7PKN - chains I and M of the 11 polymer chains in the assembly; structure by electron microscopy, 3.20 A resolution.

Chain I:
Protein: Centromere protein I
Source organism: Homo sapiens
Reference sequence: Q92674 (CENPI_HUMAN); residues 1-756 here = UniProt positions 1-756
Chain sequence (756 residues; row label = number of the first residue in the row):
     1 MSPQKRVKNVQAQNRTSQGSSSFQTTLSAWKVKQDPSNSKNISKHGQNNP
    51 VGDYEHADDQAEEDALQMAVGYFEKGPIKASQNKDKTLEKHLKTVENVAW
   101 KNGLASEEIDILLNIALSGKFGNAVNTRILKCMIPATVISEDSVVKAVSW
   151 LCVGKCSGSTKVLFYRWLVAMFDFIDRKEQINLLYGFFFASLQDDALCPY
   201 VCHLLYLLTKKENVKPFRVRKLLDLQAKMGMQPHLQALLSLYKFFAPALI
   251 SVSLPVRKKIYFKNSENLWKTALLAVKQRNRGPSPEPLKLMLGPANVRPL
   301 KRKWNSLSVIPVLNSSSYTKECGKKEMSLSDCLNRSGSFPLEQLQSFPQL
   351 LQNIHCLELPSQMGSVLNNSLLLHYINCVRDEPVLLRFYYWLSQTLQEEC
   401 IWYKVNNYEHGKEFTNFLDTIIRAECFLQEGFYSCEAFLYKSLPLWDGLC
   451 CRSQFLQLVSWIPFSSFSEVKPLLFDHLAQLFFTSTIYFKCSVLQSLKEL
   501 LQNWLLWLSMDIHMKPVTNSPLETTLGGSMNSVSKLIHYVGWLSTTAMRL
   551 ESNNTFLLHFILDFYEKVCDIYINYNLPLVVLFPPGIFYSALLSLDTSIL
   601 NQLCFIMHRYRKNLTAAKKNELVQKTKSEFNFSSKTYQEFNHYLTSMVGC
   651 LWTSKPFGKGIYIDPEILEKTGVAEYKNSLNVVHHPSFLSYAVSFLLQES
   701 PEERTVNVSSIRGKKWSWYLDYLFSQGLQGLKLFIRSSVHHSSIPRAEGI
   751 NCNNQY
Disordered / not traced: 1-307, 316-337, 515-523, 626-630, 699-716, 741-756

Chain M:
Protein: Centromere protein M
Source organism: Homo sapiens
Reference sequence: Q9NSP4 (CENPM_HUMAN); residues 1-180 here = UniProt positions 1-180
Chain sequence (180 residues; numbered 1 to 180; the number before each row is that of its first residue):
     1 MSVLRPLDKLPGLNTATILLVGTEDALLQQLADSMLKEDCASELKVHLAK
    51 SLPLPSSVNRPRIDLIVFVVNLHSKYSLQNTEESLRHVDASFFLGKVCFL
   101 ATGAGRESHCSIHRHTVVKLAHTYQSPLLYCDLEVEGFRATMAQRLVRVL
   151 QICAGHVPGVSALNLLSLLRSSEGPSLEDL
Disordered / not traced: 1, 174-180

How chain I and chain M interact:
Residue-residue contacts (21):
  W402(I) with G105(M)
  K404(I) with G105(M)
  V405(I) with G105(M)
  N406(I) with R106(M)
  P444(I) with Y130(M)
  L445(I) with Y130(M), hydrophobic
  D447(I) with F138(M)
  L449(I) with T141(M)
  K471(I) with S172(M)
  P472(I) with E173(M)
  D476(I) with S171(M); S172(M), hydrogen bond (side chain-backbone)
  Q480(I) with L128(M), hydrogen bond (side chain-backbone); L129(M)
  L481(I) with R145(M)
  T484(I) with R145(M), hydrogen bond; V149(M)
  S485(I) with R148(M)
  W542(I) with L168(M), hydrophobic
  T546(I) with L168(M)
  L550(I) with V160(M), hydrophobic
Other interface residues (no listed pair), chain I (21 interface residues in all): F483, T486, R549
Other interface residues (no listed pair), chain M (23 interface residues in all): A104, R114, D132, V135, I152, V157, G159, L169

Summary:
21 residues of chain I face 23 of chain M across their interface, with 3 hydrogen bonds. Polar pairs include
D476(I)-S172(M), Q480(I)-L128(M) and T484(I)-R145(M).
Chain I is Centromere protein I and chain M is Centromere protein M, both from Homo sapiens; the structure,
Structure of the human CCAN deltaCT complex, was determined by electron microscopy together with 7PB4, 7PB8,
7PII, 7R5R, 7R5S, 7R5V, 7YWX and 7YYH from the same study.
